7DV2 - chains C and E of the 6 polymer chains in the assembly; structure by X-ray diffraction, 3.10 A resolution.

# Chain C
Molecule: SegB
Source organism: Saccharolobus solfataricus (strain ATCC 35092 / DSM 1617 / JCM 11322 / P2)
UniProt: Q981B2 (Q981B2_SACS2); residue numbers follow UniProt; this construct covers 34-109
Chain sequence (83 residues; row label = number of the first residue in the row):
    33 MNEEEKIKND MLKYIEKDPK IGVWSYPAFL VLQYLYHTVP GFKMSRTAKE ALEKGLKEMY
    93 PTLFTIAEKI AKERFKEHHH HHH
Not modelled in the structure: 33, 109-115
Differences from the reference sequence: initiating methionine (33); expression tag (110-115)
From the paper describing this entry:
  - binding site for the 21-nt DNA strand (chain E): Lys-52, Trp-56, Lys-75, Ser-77, Arg-78, Lys-81
  - mutagenesis - K52A: abolished binding to DNA
  - mutagenesis - P72G: decreased binding to adjacent DNA region

# Chain E
Molecule: 21-nt DNA strand
Sequence (21 nucleotides; row label = number of the first residue in the row):
     1 ACGTAGAAGA GTCTAGACTG A
Not modelled in the structure: 21

# Interface between chain C and chain E
Pairs across the interface - 6 pairs, chain C then chain E:
  Lys-52(C) / DA5(E)  base contact
  Lys-52(C) / DG6(E)  hydrogen bond to the base
  Lys-75(C) / DG6(E)  phosphate contact
  Met-76(C) / DG6(E)  phosphate contact
  Ser-77(C) / DA5(E)  sugar contact
  Ser-77(C) / DG6(E)  hydrogen bond to the phosphate
Also at the interface, not in a pair above, chain C (8 interface residues in all): Asp-50, Tyr-68, Arg-78, Lys-81
Also at the interface, not in a pair above, chain E (4 interface residues in all): DT4, DA7

# Summary
Chain C and chain E form an interface of 8 and 4 residues respectively, with 2 hydrogen bonds. Among the polar
pairs are Lys-52(C)/DG6(E) and Ser-77(C)/DG6(E). From the paper: a binding site for the 21-nt DNA strand
(chain E) at Lys-52(C), Trp-56(C) and Lys-75(C) among others; K52A of chain C abolishes binding to DNA.
Here chain C is SegB (Saccharolobus solfataricus (strain ATCC 35092 / DSM 1617 / JCM 11322 / P2)) and chain E
is a 21-nt DNA strand. Entry 7DV2 (Structure of Sulfolobus solfataricus SegB-DNA complex) was determined by
X-ray diffraction together with 7DUT and 7DWR from the same study.
